Entry 9C5X (electron microscopy, 3.01 A resolution); this record covers chains O and R of the 18 polymer chains in the assembly.

== Chain O (and R) ==
Name: ATP-binding protein
From: Bacillus sp. HMF5848
Notes: chain R of this document is another copy of the same molecule, construct and numbering; everything in this record applies to it too
UniProt: A0A3R9P6E2 (A0A3R9P6E2_9BACI); residues 1-585 here = UniProt positions 1-585
Amino-acid sequence (585 residues; each row starts with the number of its first residue):
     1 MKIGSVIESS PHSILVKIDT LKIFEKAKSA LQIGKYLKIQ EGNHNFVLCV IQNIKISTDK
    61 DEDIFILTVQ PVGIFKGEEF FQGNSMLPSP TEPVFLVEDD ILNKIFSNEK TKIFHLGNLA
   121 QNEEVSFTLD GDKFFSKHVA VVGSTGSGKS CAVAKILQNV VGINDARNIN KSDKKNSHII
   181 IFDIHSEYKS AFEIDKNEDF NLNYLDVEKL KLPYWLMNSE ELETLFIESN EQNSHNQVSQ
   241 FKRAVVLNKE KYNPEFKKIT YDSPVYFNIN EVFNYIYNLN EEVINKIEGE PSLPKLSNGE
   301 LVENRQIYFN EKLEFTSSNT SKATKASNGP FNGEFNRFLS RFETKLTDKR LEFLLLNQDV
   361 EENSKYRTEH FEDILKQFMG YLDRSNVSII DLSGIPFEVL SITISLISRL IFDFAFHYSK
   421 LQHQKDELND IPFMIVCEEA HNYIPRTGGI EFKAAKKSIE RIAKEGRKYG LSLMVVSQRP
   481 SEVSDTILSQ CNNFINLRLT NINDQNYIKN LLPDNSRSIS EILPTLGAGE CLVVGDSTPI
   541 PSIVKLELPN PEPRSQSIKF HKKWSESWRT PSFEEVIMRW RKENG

== How chain O and chain R interact ==
Residue-residue contacts (102; chain O residue first):
  Ile-7(O) / Ser-57(R)
  Glu-8(O) / Lys-55(R)
  Glu-8(O) / Ile-56(R)
  Glu-8(O) / Ser-57(R)
  Ser-9(O) / Lys-55(R)
  Ser-9(O) / Ile-56(R)  hydrogen bond (backbone-backbone)
  Ser-10(O) / Ile-54(R)
  Pro-11(O) / Ile-33(R)  hydrophobic
  Pro-11(O) / Ile-54(R)
  Glu-41(O) / Lys-28(R)  salt bridge
  Ser-85(O) / Gln-32(R)
  Met-86(O) / Lys-28(R)
  Leu-87(O) / Lys-28(R)
  Leu-87(O) / Ile-54(R)  hydrophobic
  Leu-87(O) / Ile-56(R)
  Pro-88(O) / Ile-56(R)
  Ser-89(O) / Glu-25(R)
  Ser-89(O) / Ile-56(R)
  Pro-90(O) / Thr-58(R)
  Gly-131(O) / His-561(R)
  Asp-132(O) / Lys-559(R)
  Asp-132(O) / His-561(R)  hydrogen bond (side chain-backbone)
  Asp-132(O) / Lys-562(R)  hydrogen bond (side chain-backbone)
  Phe-135(O) / Phe-560(R)
  Phe-135(O) / His-561(R)
  Ser-136(O) / Ile-558(R)  hydrogen bond (side chain-backbone)
  Ser-136(O) / Lys-559(R)
  Ser-136(O) / Phe-560(R)  hydrogen bond (side chain-backbone)
  Val-160(O) / Trp-564(R)  hydrophobic
  Asp-173(O) / Ser-567(R)  hydrogen bond
  Lys-174(O) / Ser-567(R)
  Lys-174(O) / Trp-568(R)  hydrogen bond (backbone-backbone)
  Lys-175(O) / Ser-565(R)
  Lys-175(O) / Ser-567(R)
  Lys-175(O) / Trp-568(R)
  Asn-176(O) / Lys-563(R)
  Asn-176(O) / Trp-564(R)  hydrogen bond (backbone-side chain)
  Asn-176(O) / Ser-565(R)
  Asn-176(O) / Ser-567(R)  hydrogen bond (backbone-backbone)
  Asn-176(O) / Arg-569(R)  hydrogen bond (side chain-backbone)
  Ser-177(O) / Trp-564(R)
  His-178(O) / Trp-564(R)
  His-178(O) / Trp-568(R)
  Lys-242(O) / Asn-230(R)  hydrogen bond (side chain-backbone)
  Val-246(O) / Arg-337(R)
  Glu-250(O) / Arg-337(R)  salt bridge
  Phe-256(O) / Arg-581(R)
  Lys-258(O) / Thr-344(R)
  Lys-258(O) / Asp-348(R)
  Lys-258(O) / Lys-582(R)  hydrogen bond (side chain-backbone)
  Thr-260(O) / Asn-230(R)  hydrogen bond
  Tyr-261(O) / Asn-230(R)
  Pro-264(O) / Arg-581(R)
  Thr-368(O) / Arg-581(R)
  Phe-371(O) / Trp-580(R)  hydrophobic
  Phe-371(O) / Arg-581(R)
  Glu-372(O) / Phe-573(R)
  Glu-372(O) / Ile-577(R)
  Leu-375(O) / Trp-580(R)  hydrophobic
  Lys-376(O) / Phe-573(R)
  Met-379(O) / Phe-573(R)  hydrophobic
  Tyr-381(O) / Trp-568(R)  hydrophobic
  Tyr-381(O) / Arg-569(R)  hydrogen bond (side chain-backbone)
  Tyr-381(O) / Pro-571(R)
  Tyr-381(O) / Phe-573(R)  hydrophobic
  Arg-384(O) / Trp-568(R)
  Ser-385(O) / Trp-568(R)
  Asn-386(O) / Trp-568(R)
  Leu-410(O) / Trp-580(R)  hydrophobic
  Asp-413(O) / Trp-580(R)
  Phe-414(O) / Phe-573(R)  hydrophobic
  Phe-414(O) / Val-576(R)  hydrophobic
  His-417(O) / Arg-579(R)  hydrogen bond
  His-417(O) / Trp-580(R)
  Tyr-418(O) / Pro-571(R)
  Tyr-418(O) / Val-576(R)  hydrophobic
  Lys-420(O) / Arg-579(R)
  Leu-421(O) / Glu-575(R)
  Leu-421(O) / Arg-579(R)
  Asp-426(O) / Arg-554(R)  salt bridge
  Leu-428(O) / Gln-556(R)
  Asn-429(O) / Ile-558(R)
  Asn-429(O) / Lys-563(R)
  Asp-430(O) / Lys-563(R)
  Asp-430(O) / Arg-569(R)
  Ile-431(O) / Pro-571(R)  hydrophobic
  Pro-432(O) / Ile-558(R)  hydrophobic
  Pro-432(O) / Phe-560(R)  hydrophobic
  Pro-432(O) / Trp-564(R)  hydrogen bond (backbone-side chain)
  Phe-433(O) / Phe-560(R)
  Lys-464(O) / Arg-479(R)  hydrogen bond (backbone-side chain)
  Lys-464(O) / Glu-482(R)
  Arg-467(O) / Thr-145(R)  hydrogen bond
  Arg-467(O) / Ile-558(R)
  Gly-470(O) / Phe-560(R)
  Leu-471(O) / Phe-560(R)
  Ser-472(O) / Phe-560(R)
  Ser-489(O) / Asn-501(R)
  Gln-490(O) / Asn-501(R)
  Asn-510(O) / Ile-502(R)
  Asp-514(O) / Pro-524(R)
  Asp-514(O) / Thr-525(R)
Other interface residues (no listed pair), chain O (76 interface residues in all): His-12, Thr-111, Lys-112, Ile-113, Phe-114, Leu-247, Lys-257, Gly-380, Gln-424, Met-434, Lys-468, Arg-517
Other interface residues (no listed pair), chain R (52 interface residues in all): Leu-21, Phe-24, Asn-53, Asp-63, His-185, Glu-231, Ser-393, Ser-557, Glu-566, Gly-585

== Summary ==
76 residues of chain O face 52 of chain R across their interface; the contacts include 18 hydrogen bonds and 3
salt bridges. Polar pairs include Glu-41(O)/Lys-28(R), Glu-250(O)/Arg-337(R) and Asp-426(O)/Arg-554(R).
Chain O and chain R are both ATP-binding protein (Bacillus sp. HMF5848); the structure, Molecular basis for
HerA-Duf supramolecular complex in anti-phage defense - Assembly 3, was determined by electron microscopy
together with 9C1M, 9C1N, 9C1O and 9C1X from the same study.
